Entry 8AXS (X-ray diffraction, 1.30 A resolution); this record covers chain A.

== Chain A ==
Name: Exo-alpha-sialidase
Organism: Akkermansia muciniphila
UniProtKB: A0A7G6DVF6 (A0A7G6DVF6_9BACT); residue numbers follow UniProt; this construct covers 23-595
Amino-acid sequence (578 residues; each row starts with the number of its first residue; note: 2 numbers in that range are skipped by the numbering (no residue carries them; nothing is unmodelled there)):
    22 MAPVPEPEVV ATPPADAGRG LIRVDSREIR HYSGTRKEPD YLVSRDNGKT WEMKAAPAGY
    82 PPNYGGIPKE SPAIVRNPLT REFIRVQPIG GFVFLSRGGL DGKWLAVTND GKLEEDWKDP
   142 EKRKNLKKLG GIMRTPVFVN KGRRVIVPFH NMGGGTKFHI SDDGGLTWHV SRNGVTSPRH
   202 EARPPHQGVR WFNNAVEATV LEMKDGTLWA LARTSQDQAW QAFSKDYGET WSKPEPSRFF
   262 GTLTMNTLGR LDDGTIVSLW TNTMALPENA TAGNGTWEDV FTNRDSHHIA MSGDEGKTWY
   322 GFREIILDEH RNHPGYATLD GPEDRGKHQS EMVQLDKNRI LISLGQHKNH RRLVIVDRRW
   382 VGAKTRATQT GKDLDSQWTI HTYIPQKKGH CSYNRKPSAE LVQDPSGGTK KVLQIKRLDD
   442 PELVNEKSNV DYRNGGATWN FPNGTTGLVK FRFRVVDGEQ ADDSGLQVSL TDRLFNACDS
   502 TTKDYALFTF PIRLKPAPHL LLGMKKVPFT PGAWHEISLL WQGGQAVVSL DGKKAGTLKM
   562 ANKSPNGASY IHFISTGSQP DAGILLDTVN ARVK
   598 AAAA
Not modelled in the structure: 22-24, 600-601
Construct notes: initiating methionine (22); conflict Val477 (Ala in A0A7G6DVF6), Lys516 (Arg in A0A7G6DVF6); expression tag (598-601)
Bound ions: Ca2+: Glu289, Glu299, Asp300
Residues lining bound ligands:
  - N-acetyl-beta-neuraminic acid (SLB), molecule 1: Arg57, Tyr85, Phe113, Arg144
  - N-acetyl-beta-neuraminic acid (SLB), molecule 2: Ile88, Lys90, Glu91, Ile110, Ile153, His171, Met173, Trp212, Asn214, Val217, Glu218, Arg234, Arg305, Asp345, His349, Gln350, Gln367
From the paper describing this entry:
  - conformationally variable residues (side-chain flip): Trp298

== Overview ==
Bound to chain A: N-acetyl-beta-neuraminic acid. The Ca2+ site is built by Glu289, Glu299 and Asp300. The
paper reports conformational variability at Trp298.
Chain A is Exo-alpha-sialidase (Akkermansia muciniphila); the structure, Sialidases and Fucosidases of
Akkermansia muciniphila are key for rapid growth on colonic mucin and nutrient ..., was determined by X-ray
diffraction, deposited together with 8AXI, 8AXT and 8AYR.
